Entry 6IG0 (electron microscopy, 3.37 A resolution); this record covers chains E and J of the 10 polymer chains in the assembly.

[Chain E]
Molecule: Type III-A CRISPR-associated RAMP protein Csm3
From: Streptococcus thermophilus ND03
UniProtKB: A0A2U2M035 (A0A2U2M035_STRTR); residue numbers follow UniProt; this construct covers 1-220
Amino-acid sequence (220 residues; numbered 1 to 220; the number before each row is that of its first residue):
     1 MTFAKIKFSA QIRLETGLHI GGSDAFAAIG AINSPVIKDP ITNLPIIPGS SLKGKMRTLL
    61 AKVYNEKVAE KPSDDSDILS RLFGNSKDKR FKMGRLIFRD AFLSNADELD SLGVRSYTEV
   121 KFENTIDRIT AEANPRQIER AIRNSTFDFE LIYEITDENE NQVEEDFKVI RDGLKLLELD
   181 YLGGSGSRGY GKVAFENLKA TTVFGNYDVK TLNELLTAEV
Disordered / not traced: 1, 67-75, 218-220
Glycans and other covalent adducts: covalent link Arg81-Gln162
Sequence notes: engineered mutation Asn33 (Asp in A0A2U2M035)

[Chain J]
Molecule: CTR1
Sequence (42 nucleotides; row label = number of the first residue in the row):
     1 GGUAGGAAUG GGUAAUUAUA GCGAGCUAGA AAGCCAAAGG UC
Disordered / not traced: 1-6, 40-42

[Chain E / chain J interface]
Residue-residue contacts (12; chain E residue first):
  Ile29(E) - G29(J)  sugar contact
  Ile29(E) - A30(J)  phosphate contact
  Asn33(E) - A30(J)  sugar contact
  Glu132(E) - U27(J)  hydrogen bond to the sugar
  Glu132(E) - A28(J)  sugar contact
  Ala133(E) - A28(J)  hydrogen bond to the sugar
  Asn134(E) - A28(J)  sugar contact
  Asn134(E) - A30(J)  hydrogen bond to the sugar
  Pro135(E) - A28(J)  base contact
  Pro135(E) - G29(J)  sugar contact
  Pro135(E) - A30(J)  sugar contact
  Arg136(E) - A30(J)  base contact
Interface residues without a listed pair, chain E (11 interface residues in all): Ala27, Gly30, Thr125, Gln137
Interface residues without a listed pair, chain J (5 interface residues in all): A31

[In short]
11 residues of chain E and 5 residues of chain J are in contact; the contacts include 3 hydrogen bonds. Among
the polar pairs are Glu132(E)-U27(J), Ala133(E)-A28(J) and Asn134(E)-A30(J).
Chain E is Type III-A CRISPR-associated RAMP protein Csm3 (Streptococcus thermophilus ND03) and chain J is
CTR1; the structure, Type III-A Csm complex, Cryo-EM structure of Csm-CTR1, ATP bound, was determined by
electron microscopy, deposited together with 6IFK, 6IFL, 6IFN, 6IFR, 6IFU, 6IFY and 6IFZ.
